PDB entry 5AFM | X-ray diffraction, 2.85 A resolution | chains A and B of the 5 polymer chains in the assembly

Chain A:
Molecule: Acetylcholine-binding protein, neuronal acetylcholine receptor subunit alpha-7
From: Homo sapiens
Chain sequence (205 residues; each row starts with the number of its first residue; numbering starts at 0):
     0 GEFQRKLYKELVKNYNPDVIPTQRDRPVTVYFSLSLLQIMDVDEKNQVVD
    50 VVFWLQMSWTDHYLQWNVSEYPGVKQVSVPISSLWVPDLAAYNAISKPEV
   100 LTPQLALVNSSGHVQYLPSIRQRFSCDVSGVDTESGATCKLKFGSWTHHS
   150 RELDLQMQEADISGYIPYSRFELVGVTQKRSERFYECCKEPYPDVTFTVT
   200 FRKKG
Disulfide bonds: Cys125-Cys138, Cys186-Cys187
Residues lining bound ligands:
  - 9Z0 (4,5-dibromo-N-(3-hydroxypropyl)-1H-pyrrole-2-carboxamide), molecule 1: Phe31, Leu33, Phe52, Leu54, Leu88, Ala89, Ala90, Lys96, Pro97, Ile119, Gln121, Phe123, Phe142
  - 9Z0, molecule 2: Val99, Leu100, Thr101, Pro102
  - Alpha-Lobeline (L0B), molecule 1: Leu36, Trp53, Gln55, Gln114, Leu116, Ser118
  - Alpha-Lobeline (L0B), molecule 2: Tyr91, Ser144, Trp145, Tyr184, Cys186, Cys187, Tyr191
  - N-acetylglucosamine (NAG; 2-acetamido-2-deoxy-beta-D-glucopyranose): Asn108, Ser109, Ser110, His112
What the authors report for this chain:
  - binding site for 9Z0: Phe31, Leu33, Phe52, Leu54, Leu88, Pro97, Leu100, Pro102, Ile119, Gln121, Phe142
  - mutagenesis - L35F (2,670 +/- 497 uM): decreased binding to 9Z0

Chain B:
Molecule: Acetylcholine-binding protein, neuronal acetylcholine receptor subunit alpha-7
From: Homo sapiens
Chain sequence (207 residues; each row starts with the number of its first residue; numbering starts at 0):
     0 GEFQRKLYKELVKNYNPDVIPTQRDRPVTVYFSLSLLQIMDVDEKNQVVD
    50 VVFWLQMSWTDHYLQWNVSEYPGVKQVSVPISSLWVPDLAAYNAISKPEV
   100 LTPQLALVNSSGHVQYLPSIRQRFSCDVSGVDTESGATCKLKFGSWTHHS
   150 RELDLQMQEADISGYIPYSRFELVGVTQKRSERFYECCKEPYPDVTFTVT
   200 FRKKGRS
Disulfide bonds: Cys125-Cys138, Cys186-Cys187
Residues lining bound ligands:
  - 9Z0 (4,5-dibromo-N-(3-hydroxypropyl)-1H-pyrrole-2-carboxamide), molecule 1: Phe31, Phe52, Leu54, Leu88, Ala89, Ala90, Lys96, Pro97, Ile119, Gln121, Phe123, Phe142
  - 9Z0, molecule 2: Val99, Leu100, Thr101, Pro102
  - Alpha-Lobeline (L0B), molecule 1: Leu36, Trp53, Gln55, Gln114, Leu116, Ser118
  - Alpha-Lobeline (L0B), molecule 2: Tyr91, Ser144, Trp145, Tyr184, Cys186, Tyr191
  - N-acetylglucosamine (NAG; 2-acetamido-2-deoxy-beta-D-glucopyranose): Asn108, Ser109, Ser110, His112
What the authors report for this chain:
  - binding site for 9Z0: Leu100, Pro102

How chain A and chain B interact:
Contacting residue pairs (52; chain A residue first):
  Asn13(A) - Arg4(B)  hydrogen bond (backbone-side chain)
  Tyr14(A) - Arg4(B)
  Asn15(A) - Arg4(B)
  Asn15(A) - Tyr7(B)
  Asp17(A) - Tyr7(B)  hydrogen bond (backbone-side chain)
  Asp17(A) - Ser77(B)
  Asp17(A) - Pro79(B)
  Val18(A) - Gly0(B)
  Val18(A) - Tyr7(B)  hydrophobic
  Ile19(A) - Gly0(B)  hydrogen bond (backbone-backbone)
  Ile19(A) - Gln3(B)
  Thr21(A) - Gly0(B)  hydrogen bond (side chain-backbone)
  Arg23(A) - Glu1(B)  salt bridge
  Lys44(A) - Asp40(B)  salt bridge
  Lys44(A) - Arg169(B)  hydrogen bond (backbone-side chain)
  Asn45(A) - Gln37(B)  hydrogen bond (backbone-side chain)
  Asn45(A) - Met39(B)
  Asn45(A) - Asp40(B)  hydrogen bond
  Asn45(A) - Arg169(B)  hydrogen bond
  Gln46(A) - Gln37(B)
  Gln46(A) - Tyr167(B)
  Gln46(A) - Ser168(B)
  Val47(A) - Met39(B)  hydrophobic
  Tyr62(A) - Gly0(B)  hydrogen bond (side chain-backbone)
  Tyr62(A) - Glu1(B)  hydrogen bond
  Tyr62(A) - Arg4(B)
  Asp87(A) - Pro102(B)
  Asp87(A) - Leu104(B)
  Ala89(A) - Pro102(B)
  Ala93(A) - Leu100(B)
  Ile94(A) - Leu100(B)
  Ile94(A) - Arg120(B)  hydrogen bond (backbone-side chain)
  Ser95(A) - Glu98(B)
  Ser95(A) - Leu100(B)
  Lys96(A) - Glu98(B)  hydrogen bond (backbone-side chain)
  Lys96(A) - Val99(B)  hydrogen bond (side chain-backbone)
  Arg122(A) - Arg120(B)
  Ser124(A) - Gln37(B)  hydrogen bond
  Ser124(A) - Tyr167(B)  hydrogen bond
  Cys125(A) - Tyr167(B)
  Asp126(A) - Tyr167(B)
  Trp145(A) - Trp53(B)
  Trp145(A) - Thr101(B)
  Trp145(A) - Pro102(B)
  Trp145(A) - Leu116(B)  hydrogen bond (side chain-backbone)
  Thr146(A) - Ser77(B)  hydrogen bond
  Thr146(A) - Leu104(B)
  Thr146(A) - Leu106(B)
  His147(A) - Ser77(B)
  His148(A) - Gln75(B)
  Glu151(A) - Gln75(B)
  Tyr191(A) - Leu106(B)
Also at the interface, not in a pair above, chain A (31 interface residues in all): Pro20, Leu88
Also at the interface, not in a pair above, chain B (28 interface residues in all): Lys8, Val51, Gln103, Ile165

Summary:
31 residues of chain A and 28 residues of chain B are in contact, with 17 hydrogen bonds and 2 salt bridges.
Among the polar pairs are Arg23(A)-Glu1(B), Lys44(A)-Asp40(B) and Asn13(A)-Arg4(B). From the paper: a binding
site for 9Z0 at Phe31(A), Leu33(A) and Leu100(B) among others; L35F of chain A reduces binding to 9Z0.
Here chain A is Acetylcholine-binding protein, neuronal acetylcholine receptor subunit alpha-7 and chain B is
Acetylcholine-binding protein, neuronal acetylcholine receptor subunit alpha-7, both from Homo sapiens. Entry
5AFM (alpha7-AChBP in complex with lobeline and fragment 4) was determined by X-ray diffraction (same
publication as 5AFH, 5AFJ, 5AFK, 5AFL and 5AFN).
